PDB entry 4CNG | X-ray diffraction, 1.10 A resolution | chains A and B

Chain A (and B):
Molecule: Spou rRNA methylase
From: Sulfolobus acidocaldarius
Notes: EC 2.1.1.200; chain B of this document is another copy of the same molecule, construct and numbering; everything in this record applies to it too
UniProtKB: Q4JB16 (Q4JB16_SULAC); numbering as in UniProt (aligned over 1-235)
Chain sequence (255 residues; row label = number of the first residue in the row; numbers below 1 keep their minus sign (Met-19 is residue -19)):
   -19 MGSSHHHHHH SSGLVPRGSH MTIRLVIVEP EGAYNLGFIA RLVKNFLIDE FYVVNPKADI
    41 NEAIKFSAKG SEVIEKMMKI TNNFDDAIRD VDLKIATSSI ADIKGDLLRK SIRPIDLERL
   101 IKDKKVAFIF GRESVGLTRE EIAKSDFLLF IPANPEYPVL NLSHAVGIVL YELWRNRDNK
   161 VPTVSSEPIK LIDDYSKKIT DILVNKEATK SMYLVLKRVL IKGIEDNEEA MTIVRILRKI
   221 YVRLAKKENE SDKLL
Unresolved in the structure: -19 to 0, 157-235 (chain B: -19 to 0, 83-90, 157-235)
Sequence notes: expression tag (-19 to 0); engineered mutation Ala38 (Cys in Q4JB16)
Curated features (UniProtKB/Swiss-Prot):
  - binding site (S-adenosyl-L-methionine): Thr77 to Ser79, Gly111, Ile131, Pro138 to Leu140
  - mutagenesis: Glu11 (E11S: No change in activity), Tyr14 (Y14S: No change in activity), Arg21 (R21A: Loss of activity), Lys45 (K45E: Decrease in activity), Phe46 (F46A: Loss of activity), Ser47 (S47L: Decrease in activity), Lys49 (K49E: Loss of activity; K49G: No change in activity), Ser79 (S79A: No change in activity), Ile80 (I80R: No change in activity), Lys84 (K84E: Decrease in activity), Arg89 (R89E: Loss of activity), Ser114 (S114R: Decrease in activity), 4 further mutagenesis entries in UniProt
Ligand contacts:
  - S-adenosylhomocysteine (SAH), molecule 1: Thr77, Ser78, Ser79, Ile109, Phe110, Gly111, Arg112, Glu113, Ser114, Val115, Gly116, Leu117, Leu129, Phe130, Ile131, Pro138, Val139, Leu140, Leu142, Ala145
  - S-adenosylhomocysteine (SAH), molecule 2: Ser78, Ser79, Ile80, Asp82, Ile83, Lys84, Leu87, Val115, Gly116, Leu117, Arg119, Ile122
Reported in the primary citation:
  - conformationally variable residues (loop rearrangement, order/disorder transition): Lys84 to Leu88, Val115, Gly116 to Thr118
  - binding site for S-adenosylhomocysteine: Thr77, Gly111, Ile131, Pro138, Leu140
  - contacts within the chain: Glu11-Ser114 (hydrogen bond)
  - catalytic residues: Arg21 (proposed by the authors, not directly observed)
  - catalytic residues: Tyr137
  - mutagenesis - K84E, Y137F: decreased catalytic activity
  - mutagenesis - R21A, F46A, S47L, K49E, R89E, S114R, R119E, R119N: abolished catalytic activity
  - mutagenesis - E11S, Y14S, C38A, K49G, S79A, I80R, P138S, V139S: unchanged catalytic activity
  - mutagenesis - S47L: decreased expression
  - mutagenesis - E11A/V139S: unchanged catalytic activity on U32

How chain A and chain B interact:
Pairs across the interface (66; chain A residue first):
  Tyr14(A) with Tyr14(B), hydrophobic; Phe18(B), hydrophobic; Phe46(B)
  Phe18(A) with Tyr14(B), hydrophobic; Phe18(B), hydrophobic; Asn141(B); His144(B)
  Arg21(A) with Tyr137(B), hydrogen bond; Val139(B), hydrogen bond (side chain-backbone); Leu140(B); Asn141(B)
  Leu22(A) with His144(B)
  Lys24(A) with Asn134(B), hydrogen bond (backbone-side chain); Tyr137(B)
  Asn25(A) with Ala133(B); Asn134(B), hydrogen bond (backbone-backbone); Tyr137(B), hydrogen bond (side chain-backbone); Val139(B), hydrogen bond (side chain-backbone); Leu140(B)
  Phe26(A) with Pro132(B); Ala133(B), hydrophobic
  Leu27(A) with Asn134(B)
  Phe46(A) with Tyr14(B), hydrophobic
  Ala48(A) with Tyr137(B)
  Lys49(A) with Tyr137(B), hydrogen bond (backbone-side chain)
  Pro94(A) with Tyr151(B)
  Ile131(A) with Tyr151(B), hydrophobic
  Pro132(A) with Phe26(B); Trp154(B)
  Ala133(A) with Asn25(B); Phe26(B), hydrophobic; Trp154(B)
  Asn134(A) with Lys24(B), hydrogen bond (side chain-backbone); Asn25(B), hydrogen bond (backbone-backbone); Leu27(B); Trp154(B)
  Tyr137(A) with Arg21(B), hydrogen bond; Lys24(B); Asn25(B), hydrogen bond (backbone-side chain); Ala48(B); Lys49(B), hydrogen bond (side chain-backbone)
  Val139(A) with Arg21(B), hydrogen bond (backbone-side chain); Asn25(B), hydrogen bond (backbone-side chain)
  Leu140(A) with Arg21(B); Asn25(B); Phe26(B), hydrophobic
  Asn141(A) with Phe18(B); Arg21(B)
  Ser143(A) with His144(B), hydrogen bond
  His144(A) with Phe18(B); Leu22(B); Ser143(B), hydrogen bond; His144(B), hydrogen bond
  Gly147(A) with Ile148(B)
  Ile148(A) with Gly147(B); Tyr151(B), hydrophobic
  Tyr151(A) with Pro94(B); Ile131(B), hydrophobic; Ile148(B), hydrophobic; Glu152(B), hydrogen bond
  Glu152(A) with Tyr151(B), hydrogen bond; Arg155(B), salt bridge
  Trp154(A) with Pro132(B); Ala133(B); Asn134(B)
  Arg155(A) with Arg155(B)
Interface residues without a listed pair, chain A (31 interface residues in all): Asn15, Pro135, Pro138
Interface residues without a listed pair, chain B (31 interface residues in all): Asn15, Ile95, Pro138
From the paper, about this interface:
  - specific contacts: Tyr137(B)-Arg21(A) (hydrogen bond)

Overview:
The chain A/chain B interface involves 31 residues from each chain, with 19 hydrogen bonds and 1 salt bridge.
Among the polar pairs are Glu152(A)-Arg155(B), Arg21(A)-Tyr137(B) and Arg21(A)-Val139(B). The authors report a
hydrogen bond between Tyr137(B) and Arg21(A). From the paper: catalytic residues Arg21(A) and Tyr137(A); R21A,
F46A and S47L of chain A, among others, abolish catalytic activity; 19 substitutions were tested in all.
Both chains are Spou rRNA methylase (Sulfolobus acidocaldarius). Entry 4CNG (Crystal structure of Sulfolobus
acidocaldarius TrmJ in complex with S-adenosyl-L-Homocysteine) was determined by X-ray diffraction, deposited
together with 4CND, 4CNE and 4CNF.
